PDB entry 6KW4 | electron microscopy, 7.55 A resolution (low resolution: residue-level contacts below are approximate; hydrogen-bond / salt-bridge calls are withheld) | chains W and Y of the 28 polymer chains in the assembly

Chain W:
Molecule: DNA 167
From: Saccharomyces cerevisiae S288C
Notes: EC 3.6.4.12
Sequence (167 nucleotides; numbered 1 to 167; the number before each row is that of its first residue):
     1 CTAGTACTTC TCGACAAGCT TCAGGATGTA TATATCTGAC ACGTGCCTGG AGACTAGGGA
    61 GTAATCCCCT TGGCGGTTAA AACGCGGGGG ACAGCGCGTA CGTGCGTTTA AGCGGTGCTA
   121 GAGCTGTCTA CGACCAATTG AGCGGCCTCG GCACCGGGAT TCTCATC
Not modelled in the structure: 1-10, 167

Chain Y:
Name: Nuclear protein STH1/NPS1
From: Saccharomyces cerevisiae (strain ATCC 204508 / S288c)
Notes: EC 3.6.4.12
Reference sequence: P32597 (STH1_YEAST); numbering as in UniProt (aligned over 1-1359)
Chain sequence (1359 residues; each row starts with the number of its first residue):
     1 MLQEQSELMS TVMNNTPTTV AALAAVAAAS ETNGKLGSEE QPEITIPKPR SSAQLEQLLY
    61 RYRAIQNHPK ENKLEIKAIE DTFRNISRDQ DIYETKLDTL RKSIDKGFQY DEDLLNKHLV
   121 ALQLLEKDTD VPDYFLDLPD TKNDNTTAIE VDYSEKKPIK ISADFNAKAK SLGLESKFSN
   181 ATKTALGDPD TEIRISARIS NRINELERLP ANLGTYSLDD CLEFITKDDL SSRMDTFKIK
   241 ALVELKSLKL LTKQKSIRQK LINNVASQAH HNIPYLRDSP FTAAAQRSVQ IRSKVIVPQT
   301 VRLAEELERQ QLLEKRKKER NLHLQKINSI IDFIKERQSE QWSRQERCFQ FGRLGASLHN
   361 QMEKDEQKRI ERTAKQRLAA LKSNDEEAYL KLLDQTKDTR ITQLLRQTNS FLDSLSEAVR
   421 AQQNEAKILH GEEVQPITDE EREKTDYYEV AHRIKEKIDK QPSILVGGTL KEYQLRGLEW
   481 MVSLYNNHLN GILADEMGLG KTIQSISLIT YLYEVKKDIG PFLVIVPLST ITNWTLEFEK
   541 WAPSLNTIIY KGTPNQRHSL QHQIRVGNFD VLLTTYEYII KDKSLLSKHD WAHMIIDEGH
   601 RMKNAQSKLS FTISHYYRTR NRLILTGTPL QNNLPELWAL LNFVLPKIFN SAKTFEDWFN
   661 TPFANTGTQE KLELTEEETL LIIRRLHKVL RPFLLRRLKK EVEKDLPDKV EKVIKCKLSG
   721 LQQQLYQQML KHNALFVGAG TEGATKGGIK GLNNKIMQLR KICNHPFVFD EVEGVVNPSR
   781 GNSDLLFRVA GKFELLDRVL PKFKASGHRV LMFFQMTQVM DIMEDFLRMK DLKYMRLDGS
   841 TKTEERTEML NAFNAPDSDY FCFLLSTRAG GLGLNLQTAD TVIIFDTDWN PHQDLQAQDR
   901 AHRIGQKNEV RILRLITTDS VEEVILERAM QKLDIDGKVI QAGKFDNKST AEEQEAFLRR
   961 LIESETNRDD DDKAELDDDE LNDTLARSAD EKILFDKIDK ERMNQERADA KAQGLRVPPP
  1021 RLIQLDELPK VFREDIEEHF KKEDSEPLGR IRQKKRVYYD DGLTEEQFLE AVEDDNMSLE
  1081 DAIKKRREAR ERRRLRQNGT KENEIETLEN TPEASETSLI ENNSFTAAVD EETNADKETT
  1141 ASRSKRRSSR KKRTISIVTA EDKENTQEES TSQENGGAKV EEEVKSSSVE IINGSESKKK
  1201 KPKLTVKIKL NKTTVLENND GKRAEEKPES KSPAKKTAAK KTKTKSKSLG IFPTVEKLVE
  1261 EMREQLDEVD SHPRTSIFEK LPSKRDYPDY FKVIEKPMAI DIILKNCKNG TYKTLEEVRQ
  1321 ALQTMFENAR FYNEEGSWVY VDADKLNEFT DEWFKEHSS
Not modelled in the structure: 1-391, 413-446, 519-520, 664-670, 736-750, 966-974, 1007-1359
Curated features (UniProtKB/Swiss-Prot):
  - motif: Asp597 to His600 (DEGH box)
  - binding site (ATP): Asp495 to Thr502
  - modified residue: Ser38 (Phosphoserine)

How chain W and chain Y interact:
Pairs across the interface - 12 pairs, chain W then chain Y:
  DC36(W) - Lys583(Y)
  DG114(W) - Lys608(Y)
  DG114(W) - Arg868(Y)
  DG115(W) - Ser607(Y)
  DG115(W) - Lys608(Y)
  DG115(W) - Arg868(Y)
  DT116(W) - Asn604(Y)
  DT116(W) - Arg868(Y)
  DG117(W) - Gln631(Y)
  DG117(W) - Asn890(Y)
  DC118(W) - Trp889(Y)
  DT119(W) - Arg928(Y)
Interface residues without a listed pair, chain W (10 interface residues in all): DT35, DT37, DC113
Interface residues without a listed pair, chain Y (14 interface residues in all): Glu577, Ser584, Arg601, Leu609, Ile756

In short:
The interface between chain W and chain Y involves 10 residues on one side and 14 on the other. From UniProt:
8 ATP-binding residues on chain Y.
Chain W is DNA 167 (Saccharomyces cerevisiae S288C) and chain Y is Nuclear protein STH1/NPS1 (Saccharomyces
cerevisiae (strain ATCC 204508 / S288c)); the structure, The ClassB RSC-Nucleosome Complex, was determined by
electron microscopy (same publication as 6K15 and 6KW3).
